3ZV5 - chains A and B; structure by X-ray diffraction, 2.40 A resolution.

Chain A (and B):
Molecule: Cis-2,3-dihydrobiphenyl-2,3-diol dehydrogenase
From: Pandoraea pnomenusa
Notes: EC 1.3.1.56; chain B of this document is another copy of the same molecule, construct and numbering; everything in this record applies to it too
UniProt: Q46381 (BPHB_COMTE); numbering as in UniProt (aligned over 1-281)
Chain sequence (281 residues; numbered 1 to 281; the number before each row is that of its first residue):
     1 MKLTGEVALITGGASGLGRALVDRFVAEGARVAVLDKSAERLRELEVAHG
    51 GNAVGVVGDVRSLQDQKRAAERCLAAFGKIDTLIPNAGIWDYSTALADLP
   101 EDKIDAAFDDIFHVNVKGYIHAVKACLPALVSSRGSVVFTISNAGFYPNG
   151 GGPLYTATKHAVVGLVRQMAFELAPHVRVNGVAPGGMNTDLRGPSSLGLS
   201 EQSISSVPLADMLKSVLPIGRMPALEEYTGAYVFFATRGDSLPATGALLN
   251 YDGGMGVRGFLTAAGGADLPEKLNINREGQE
Disordered / not traced: 277-281 (chain B: 199-205, 277-281)
Ligand contacts:
  - biphenyl-2,3-diol (BPY): W90, S142, N143, A144, N149, G150, Y155, L191, I204, L209, M212, M255, F260
  - NAD (nicotinamide-adenine-dinucleotide): G12, A14, S15, G16, L17, G18, D36, K37, S38, G58, D59, V60, R61, N86, A87, G88, I89, V114, Y119, T140, I141, S142, Y155, K159, P184, G185, G186, M187, T189, D190, L191, R192, I204, L209
Curated features (UniProtKB/Swiss-Prot):
  - active site: Y155 (Proton acceptor)
  - binding site (substrate): S142
Reported in the primary citation:
  - conformationally variable residues (helix shift, loop rearrangement, order/disorder transition, side-chain flip): Y92, G186 to L191, L197, G198 to V207, L209 to V216
  - binding site for NAD: M187, L191, I204, L209
  - catalytic residues: S142, Y155, K159 (by similarity / conservation)
  - catalytic residues: N115 (citing earlier work)
  - binding site for biphenyl-2,3-diol: W90, S142, N143, G150, Y155, I204, L209, M212, M255
  - contacts within the chain: R41-D190
  - binding site for NAD: Y155 (from molecular simulation)
  - specificity-determining residues: N143 (proposed by the authors, not directly observed)

Chain A / chain B interface:
Contacting residue pairs (109):
  K2(A) - K2(B)
  K2(A) - D240(B)  salt bridge
  R24(A) - D240(B)  salt bridge
  P128(A) - I275(B)
  V131(A) - L269(B)  hydrophobic
  V131(A) - P270(B)  hydrophobic
  V131(A) - L273(B)  hydrophobic
  S132(A) - I275(B)
  R167(A) - V257(B)
  A170(A) - V257(B)  hydrophobic
  F171(A) - V257(B)
  F171(A) - G259(B)
  F171(A) - T262(B)
  F171(A) - A263(B)
  F171(A) - A264(B)
  F171(A) - G265(B)  hydrogen bond (backbone-backbone)
  E172(A) - G265(B)
  E172(A) - G266(B)  hydrogen bond (backbone-backbone)
  E172(A) - L269(B)
  L173(A) - L269(B)  hydrophobic
  A174(A) - P218(B)
  A174(A) - A264(B)  hydrophobic
  A174(A) - G265(B)
  A174(A) - G266(B)  hydrogen bond (backbone-backbone)
  A174(A) - A267(B)
  P175(A) - P218(B)
  P175(A) - I219(B)
  P175(A) - A264(B)
  P175(A) - G266(B)
  P175(A) - A267(B)
  H176(A) - G266(B)
  H176(A) - A267(B)  hydrogen bond (side chain-backbone)
  H176(A) - P270(B)
  P218(A) - A174(B)
  P218(A) - P175(B)
  I219(A) - P175(B)
  I219(A) - T245(B)
  R221(A) - L242(B)
  P223(A) - P243(B)  hydrophobic
  E227(A) - D240(B)
  E227(A) - L242(B)
  E227(A) - P243(B)
  Y228(A) - P243(B)  hydrophobic
  G230(A) - F234(B)
  G230(A) - D240(B)
  A231(A) - F234(B)  hydrophobic
  A231(A) - D240(B)
  F234(A) - G230(B)
  F234(A) - A231(B)
  F234(A) - F234(B)  hydrophobic
  F234(A) - L249(B)  hydrophobic
  F234(A) - Y251(B)  hydrophobic
  F235(A) - L249(B)  hydrophobic
  D240(A) - K2(B)  salt bridge
  D240(A) - R24(B)  salt bridge
  D240(A) - E227(B)
  D240(A) - G230(B)
  D240(A) - Y251(B)  hydrogen bond (backbone-side chain)
  L242(A) - R221(B)
  L242(A) - E227(B)
  P243(A) - E227(B)
  P243(A) - Y228(B)  hydrophobic
  P243(A) - Y251(B)
  P243(A) - D252(B)
  P243(A) - G253(B)  hydrogen bond (backbone-backbone)
  T245(A) - I219(B)
  T245(A) - G253(B)
  T245(A) - G254(B)
  T245(A) - V257(B)
  G246(A) - V257(B)
  A247(A) - L249(B)  hydrophobic
  A247(A) - N250(B)
  L248(A) - L248(B)
  L249(A) - F235(B)  hydrophobic
  L249(A) - A247(B)  hydrophobic
  N250(A) - A247(B)
  Y251(A) - F234(B)  hydrophobic
  Y251(A) - D240(B)  hydrogen bond (side chain-backbone)
  Y251(A) - P243(B)
  Y251(A) - A244(B)  hydrophobic
  D252(A) - P243(B)  hydrogen bond (backbone-backbone)
  G253(A) - P243(B)  hydrogen bond (backbone-backbone)
  G253(A) - T245(B)
  G254(A) - P243(B)
  G254(A) - T245(B)
  V257(A) - R167(B)
  V257(A) - A170(B)  hydrophobic
  V257(A) - F171(B)
  V257(A) - T245(B)
  V257(A) - G246(B)
  G259(A) - F171(B)
  T262(A) - F171(B)
  A263(A) - F171(B)
  A264(A) - F171(B)
  A264(A) - A174(B)
  G265(A) - F171(B)  hydrogen bond (backbone-backbone)
  G265(A) - E172(B)
  G266(A) - F171(B)
  G266(A) - E172(B)  hydrogen bond (backbone-backbone)
  G266(A) - A174(B)  hydrogen bond (backbone-backbone)
  G266(A) - P175(B)
  G266(A) - H176(B)
  A267(A) - A174(B)  hydrogen bond (backbone-backbone)
  A267(A) - P175(B)
  A267(A) - H176(B)  hydrogen bond (backbone-side chain)
  L269(A) - E172(B)
  P270(A) - R134(B)
  P270(A) - H176(B)
  L273(A) - P128(B)  hydrophobic
Also at the interface, not in a pair above, chain A (56 interface residues in all): L127, R134, R178, G220, G239, S241, A244, R258, I275
Also at the interface, not in a pair above, chain B (54 interface residues in all): L127, V131, L173, G220, P223, G239, S241, R258

Summary:
Chain A and chain B form an interface of 56 and 54 residues respectively; the contacts include 14 hydrogen
bonds and 4 salt bridges. Polar contacts include K2(A)-D240(B), R24(A)-D240(B) and H176(A)-A267(B). From the
paper: catalytic residues S142(A), Y155(A) and K159(A) among others; a binding site for biphenyl-2,3-diol at
W90(A), S142(A) and N143(A) among others.
Chain A and chain B are both Cis-2,3-dihydrobiphenyl-2,3-diol dehydrogenase (Pandoraea pnomenusa); the
structure, Crystal structure of cis-biphenyl-2,3-dihydrodiol-2,3-dehydrogenase (bphb) from pandoraea pnomenusa
strain B-356 complex with co-enzyme NAD and product ..., was determined by X-ray diffraction together with
2Y93, 2Y99, 3ZV3, 3ZV4 and 3ZV6 from the same study.
